PDB entry 6MAM | X-ray diffraction, 4.10 A resolution (low resolution: residue-level contacts below are approximate; hydrogen-bond / salt-bridge calls are withheld) | chains I and J of the 12 polymer chains in the assembly

[Chain I]
Molecule: Envelope glycoprotein
From: Zaire ebolavirus (strain Mayinga-76)
UniProtKB: Q05320 (VGP_EBOZM); the construct lacks a stretch of the UniProt sequence, so the offset changes along the chain: 32-226 = UniProt 32-226; 227-265 = UniProt 463-501
Chain sequence (234 residues; row label = number of the first residue in the row):
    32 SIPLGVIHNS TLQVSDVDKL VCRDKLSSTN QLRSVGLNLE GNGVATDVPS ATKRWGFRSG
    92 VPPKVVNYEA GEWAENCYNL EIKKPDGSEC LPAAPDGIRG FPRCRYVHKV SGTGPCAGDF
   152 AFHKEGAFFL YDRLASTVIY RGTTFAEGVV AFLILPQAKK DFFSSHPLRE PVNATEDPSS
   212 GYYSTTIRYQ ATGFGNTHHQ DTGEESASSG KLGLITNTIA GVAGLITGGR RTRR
Not modelled in the structure: 188-265
Cystine bridges: Cys-108/Cys-135, Cys-121/Cys-147
Curated features (UniProtKB/Swiss-Prot):
  - site: Leu-57 (Involved in receptor recognition and/or post-binding events), Leu-63 (Involved in receptor recognition and/or post-binding events), Arg-64 (Involved in receptor recognition and/or post-binding events), Phe-88 (Involved in receptor recognition and/or post-binding events), Lys-95 (Involved in receptor recognition and/or post-binding events), Ile-170 (Involved in receptor recognition and/or post-binding events), Arg-265 (Cleavage)
  - glycosylation (N-linked (GlcNAc...) asparagine): Asn-40, Asn-204

[Chain J]
Molecule: Envelope glycoprotein
From: Zaire ebolavirus (strain Mayinga-76)
UniProtKB: Q05320 (VGP_EBOZM); residue numbers follow UniProt; this construct covers 502-611
Chain sequence (110 residues; numbered 502 to 611; the number before each row is that of its first residue):
   502 EAIVNAQPKC NPNLHYWTTQ DEGAAIGLAW IPYFGPAAEG IYIEGLMHNQ DGLICGLRQL
   562 ANETTQALQL FLRATTELRT FSILNRKAID FLLQRWGGTC HILGPDCCIE
Not modelled in the structure: 611
Cystine bridges: Cys-511/Cys-556, Cys-601/Cys-608
Covalent attachments: N-acetylglucosamine (NAG) linked to Asn-563
Curated features (UniProtKB/Swiss-Prot):
  - region: Gly-524 to Ala-539 (Fusion peptide)
  - glycosylation: Asn-563 (N-linked (GlcNAc...) asparagine)
  - mutagenesis: Cys-511 (C511G: Induces GP1 secretion. Complete loss of virus capability to enter into host cell), Gly-528 (G528R: Reduced infectivity), Leu-529 (L529A/R: Reduced infectivity), Ile-532 (I532A: Reduced infectivity; I532R: Almost complete loss of infectivity. No effect on transport of GP to the cell surface and incorporation onto virions), Phe-535 (F535A: Reduced infectivity; F535R: Almost complete loss of infectivity. No effect on transport of GP to the cell surface and incorporation onto virions), Gly-536 (G536A: Almost complete loss of infectivity. No effect on transport of GP to the cell surface and incorporation onto virions), Pro-537 (P537R: Almost complete loss of infectivity. No effect on transport of GP to the cell surface and incorporation onto virions), Cys-556 (C556S: Induces GP1 secretion. Complete loss of virus capability to enter into host cell), Asn-563 (N563D: Reduced levels of expression of GP, GP1 and GP2. 20% loss of virus capability to enter into host cell), Cys-601 (C601S: Induces GP1 secretion. Complete loss of virus capability to enter into host cell), Cys-608 (C608G: Induces GP1 secretion. Complete loss of virus capability to enter into host cell), Cys-609 (C609G: Induces GP1 secretion. Complete loss of virus capability to enter into host cell)
From the paper describing this entry:
  - mutagenesis - K510E: abolished binding to ADI-15946 Fab Heavy Chain
  - specificity-determining residues: Asn-506

[Interface between chain I and chain J]
Residue-residue contacts - 99 pairs, chain I then chain J:
  Ser-32(I) / Ala-568(J)
  Ile-33(I) / Ala-568(J)
  Ile-33(I) / Phe-572(J)
  Ile-33(I) / Lys-588(J)
  Pro-34(I) / Thr-565(J)
  Pro-34(I) / Ala-568(J)
  Gly-36(I) / Leu-561(J)
  Ser-41(I) / Asp-552(J)
  Ser-41(I) / Leu-554(J)
  Thr-42(I) / Leu-554(J)
  Leu-43(I) / Leu-554(J)
  Leu-43(I) / Leu-558(J)
  Val-45(I) / Ile-504(J)
  Asp-47(I) / Gln-595(J)
  Val-48(I) / Gln-595(J)
  Lys-50(I) / Gln-595(J)
  Leu-51(I) / Gln-595(J)
  Leu-51(I) / Arg-596(J)
  Leu-51(I) / Asp-607(J)
  Val-52(I) / Arg-596(J)
  Cys-53(I) / Cys-608(J)
  Cys-53(I) / Cys-609(J)  disulfide
  Asp-55(I) / Arg-596(J)
  Leu-57(I) / Phe-592(J)
  Leu-63(I) / Leu-585(J)
  Leu-63(I) / Ala-589(J)
  Arg-64(I) / Gln-521(J)
  Ser-65(I) / Leu-585(J)
  Leu-68(I) / Leu-515(J)
  Asn-69(I) / Arg-559(J)
  Gly-72(I) / Lys-510(J)
  Gly-72(I) / Cys-511(J)
  Gly-72(I) / Asn-512(J)
  Gly-72(I) / Arg-559(J)
  Asn-73(I) / Gln-508(J)
  Asn-73(I) / Pro-509(J)
  Asn-73(I) / Lys-510(J)
  Asn-73(I) / Arg-559(J)
  Gly-74(I) / Lys-510(J)
  Lys-95(I) / Leu-573(J)
  Lys-95(I) / Thr-576(J)
  Lys-95(I) / Glu-578(J)
  Lys-95(I) / Leu-579(J)
  Val-96(I) / Leu-579(J)
  Val-96(I) / Arg-580(J)
  Val-96(I) / Thr-581(J)
  Val-97(I) / Leu-573(J)
  Val-97(I) / Thr-581(J)
  Val-97(I) / Ile-584(J)
  Asn-98(I) / Thr-581(J)
  Asn-98(I) / Phe-582(J)
  Tyr-99(I) / Trp-518(J)
  Glu-100(I) / Thr-519(J)
  Glu-100(I) / Thr-520(J)
  Glu-100(I) / Leu-585(J)
  Ala-101(I) / Trp-518(J)
  Ala-101(I) / Thr-519(J)
  Gly-102(I) / Tyr-517(J)
  Gly-102(I) / Trp-518(J)
  Glu-103(I) / Asn-512(J)
  Glu-103(I) / Asn-514(J)
  Glu-103(I) / Leu-515(J)
  Glu-103(I) / His-516(J)
  Glu-103(I) / Trp-518(J)
  Glu-103(I) / Arg-559(J)
  Trp-104(I) / His-516(J)
  Trp-104(I) / Trp-518(J)
  Trp-104(I) / Glu-545(J)
  Pro-126(I) / Arg-580(J)
  Asp-127(I) / Arg-580(J)
  Ile-129(I) / Arg-580(J)
  Pro-133(I) / Trp-518(J)
  Pro-133(I) / Tyr-543(J)
  Arg-134(I) / Trp-518(J)
  Arg-134(I) / Glu-540(J)
  Arg-134(I) / Tyr-543(J)
  Gly-157(I) / Thr-566(J)
  Gly-157(I) / Gln-570(J)
  Phe-159(I) / Thr-566(J)
  Phe-159(I) / Leu-569(J)
  Phe-159(I) / Gln-570(J)
  Phe-159(I) / Leu-573(J)
  Asp-163(I) / Tyr-543(J)
  Arg-164(I) / Thr-520(J)
  Arg-164(I) / Ile-542(J)
  Arg-164(I) / Tyr-543(J)
  Thr-168(I) / Gln-570(J)
  Val-180(I) / Ala-562(J)
  Val-180(I) / Thr-566(J)
  Val-181(I) / Ala-562(J)
  Val-181(I) / Thr-565(J)
  Val-181(I) / Leu-569(J)
  Ala-182(I) / Leu-558(J)
  Ala-182(I) / Ala-562(J)
  Phe-183(I) / Leu-561(J)
  Phe-183(I) / Thr-565(J)
  Phe-183(I) / Ile-584(J)
  Phe-183(I) / Leu-585(J)
  Leu-184(I) / Leu-558(J)
Interface residues without a listed pair, chain I (54 interface residues in all): Leu-35, Arg-130, Phe-132, Ala-158, Leu-165
Interface residues without a listed pair, chain J (53 interface residues in all): Ala-539, Gly-557, Asn-563, Glu-564, Arg-574, Thr-577
Cross-chain cystine bridges: Cys-53(I)/Cys-609(J)

[Summary]
The interface between chain I and chain J involves 54 residues on one side and 53 on the other; the contacts
include 1 disulfide bond. N-acetylglucosamine is covalently linked to Asn-563(J). From the paper: K510E of
chain J abolishes binding to ADI-15946 Fab Heavy Chain; the specificity determinant Asn-506(J).
Here chain I is Envelope glycoprotein and chain J is Envelope glycoprotein, both from Zaire ebolavirus (strain
Mayinga-76). Entry 6MAM (Cleaved Ebola GP in complex with a broadly neutralizing human antibody, ADI-15946)
was determined by X-ray diffraction.
